4H3J - chain A; structure by X-ray diffraction, 1.60 A resolution.

== Chain A ==
Protein: Beta-secretase 1
Organism: Homo sapiens
Notes: EC 3.4.23.46
UniProt: P56817 (BACE1_HUMAN); numbering as in UniProt (aligned over 41-454)
Amino-acid sequence (414 residues; numbered 41 to 454; the number before each row is that of its first residue):
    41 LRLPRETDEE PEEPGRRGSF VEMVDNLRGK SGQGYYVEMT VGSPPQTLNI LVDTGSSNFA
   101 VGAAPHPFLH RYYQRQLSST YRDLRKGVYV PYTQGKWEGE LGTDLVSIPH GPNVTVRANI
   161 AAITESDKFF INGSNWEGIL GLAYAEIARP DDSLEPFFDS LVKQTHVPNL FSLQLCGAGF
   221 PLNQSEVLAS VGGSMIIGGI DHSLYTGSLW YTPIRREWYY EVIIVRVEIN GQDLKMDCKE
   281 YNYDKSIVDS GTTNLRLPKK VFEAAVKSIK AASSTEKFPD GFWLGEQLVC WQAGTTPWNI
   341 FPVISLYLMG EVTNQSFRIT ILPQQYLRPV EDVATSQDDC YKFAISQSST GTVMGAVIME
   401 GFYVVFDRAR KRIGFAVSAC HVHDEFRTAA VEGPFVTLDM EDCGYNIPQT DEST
Unresolved in the structure: 41-57, 448-454
Disulfides: Cys216-Cys420, Cys278-Cys443, Cys330-Cys380
Small-molecule neighbours: 2-fluoro-5- (10W; 2-fluoro-5-{5-[(2E,4aR,7aR)-2-imino-3-methyl-4-oxo-6-phenyloctahydro-7aH-pyrrolo[3,4-d]pyrimidin-7a-yl]thiophen-2-yl}benzonitrile): Ser71, Gly72, Gln73, Gly74, Leu91, Asp93, Gly95, Ser96, Asn98, Val130, Thr133, Gln134, Trp137, Phe169, Ile171, Trp176, Ile179, Arg189, Asp289, Ser290, Gly291, Thr292, Thr293
Swiss-Prot annotation at these positions:
  - active site: Asp93, Asp289
  - modified residue (N6-acetyllysine): Lys126, Lys275, Lys279, Lys285, Lys299, Lys300, Lys307
  - glycosylation (N-linked (GlcNAc...) asparagine): Asn153, Asn172, Asn223, Asn354

== Summary ==
Chain A binds 2-fluoro-5-. UniProt lists active-site residues Asp93 and Asp289.
Chain A is Beta-secretase 1 (Homo sapiens); the structure, Structure of BACE Bound to
2-fluoro-5-(5-(2-imino-3-methyl-4-oxo-6-phenyloctahydro-1H-pyrrolo[3,4-d]pyrimidin-7a-yl)thiophen-2-yl)benzonitrile,
was determined by X-ray diffraction together with 4H3F, 4H3G, 4H3I, 4H1E and 4HA5 from the same study.
